Entry 5Z3G (electron microscopy, 3.65 A resolution); this record covers chains A and R of the 35 polymer chains in the assembly.

== Chain A ==
Molecule: 25S rRNA
From: Saccharomyces cerevisiae
Sequence (3396 nucleotides; row label = number of the first residue in the row):
     1 GUUUGACCUC AAAUCAGGUA GGAGUACCCG CUGAACUUAA GCAUAUCAAU AAGCGGAGGA
    61 AAAGAAACCA ACCGGGAUUG CCUUAGUAAC GGCGAGUGAA GCGGCAAAAG CUCAAAUUUG
   121 AAAUCUGGUA CCUUCGGUGC CCGAGUUGUA AUUUGGAGAG GGCAACUUUG GGGCCGUUCC
   181 UUGUCUAUGU UCCUUGGAAC AGGACGUCAU AGAGGGUGAG AAUCCCGUGU GGCGAGGAGU
   241 GCGGUUCUUU GUAAAGUGCC UUCGAAGAGU CGAGUUGUUU GGGAAUGCAG CUCUAAGUGG
   301 GUGGUAAAUU CCAUCUAAAG CUAAAUAUUG GCGAGAGACC GAUAGCGAAC AAGUACAGUG
   361 AUGGAAAGAU GAAAAGAACU UUGAAAAGAG AGUGAAAAAG UACGUGAAAU UGUUGAAAGG
   421 GAAGGGCAUU UGAUCAGACA UGGUGUUUUG UGCCCUCUGC UCCUUGUGGG UAGGGGAAUC
   481 UCGCAUUUCA CUGGGCCAGC AUCAGUUUUG GUGGCAGGAU AAAUCCAUAG GAAUGUAGCU
   541 UGCCUCGGUA AGUAUUAUAG CCUGUGGGAA UACUGCCAGC UGGGACUGAG GACUGCGACG
   601 UAAGUCAAGG AUGCUGGCAU AAUGGUUAUA UGCCGCCCGU CUUGAAACAC GGACCAAGGA
   661 GUCUAACGUC UAUGCGAGUG UUUGGGUGUA AAACCCAUAC GCGUAAUGAA AGUGAACGUA
   721 GGUUGGGGCC UCGCAAGAGG UGCACAAUCG ACCGAUCCUG AUGUCUUCGG AUGGAUUUGA
   781 GUAAGAGCAU AGCUGUUGGG ACCCGAAAGA UGGUGAACUA UGCCUGAAUA GGGUGAAGCC
   841 AGAGGAAACU CUGGUGGAGG CUCGUAGCGG UUCUGACGUG CAAAUCGAUC GUCGAAUUUG
   901 GGUAUAGGGG CGAAAGACUA AUCGAACCAU CUAGUAGCUG GUUCCUGCCG AAGUUUCCCU
   961 CAGGAUAGCA GAAGCUCGUA UCAGUUUUAU GAGGUAAAGC GAAUGAUUAG AGGUUCCGGG
  1021 GUCGAAAUGA CCUUGACCUA UUCUCAAACU UUAAAUAUGU AAGAAGUCCU UGUUACUUAA
  1081 UUGAACGUGG ACAUUUGAAU GAAGAGCUUU UAGUGGGCCA UUUUUGGUAA GCAGAACUGG
  1141 CGAUGCGGGA UGAACCGAAC GUAGAGUUAA GGUGCCGGAA UACACGCUCA UCAGACACCA
  1201 CAAAAGGUGU UAGUUCAUCU AGACAGCCGG ACGGUGGCCA UGGAAGUCGG AAUCCGCUAA
  1261 GGAGUGUGUA ACAACUCACC GGCCGAAUGA ACUAGCCCUG AAAAUGGAUG GCGCUCAAGC
  1321 GUGUUACCUA UACUCUACCG UCAGGGUUGA UAUGAUGCCC UGACGAGUAG GCAGGCGUGG
  1381 AGGUCAGUGA CGAAGCCUAG ACCGUAAGGU CGGGUCGAAC GGCCUCUAGU GCAGAUCUUG
  1441 GUGGUAGUAG CAAAUAUUCA AAUGAGAACU UUGAAGACUG AAGUGGGGAA AGGUUCCACG
  1501 UCAACAGCAG UUGGACGUGG GUUAGUCGAU CCUAAGAGAU GGGGAAGCUC CGUUUCAAAG
  1561 GCCUGAUUUU AUGCAGGCCA CCAUCGAAAG GGAAUCCGGU UAAGAUUCCG GAACCUGGAU
  1621 AUGGAUUCUU CACGGUAACG UAACUGAAUG UGGAGACGUC GGCGCGAGCC CUGGGAGGAG
  1681 UUAUCUUUUC UUCUUAACAG CUUAUCACCC CGGAAUUGGU UUAUCCGGAG AUGGGGUCUU
  1741 AUGGCUGGAA GAGGCCAGCA CCUUUGCUGG CUCCGGUGCG CUUGUGACGG CCCGUGAAAA
  1801 UCCACAGGAA GGAAUAGUUU UCAUGCCAGG UCGUACUGAU AACCGCAGCA GGUCUCCAAG
  1861 GUGAACAGCC UCUAGUUGAU AGAAUAAUGU AGAUAAGGGA AGUCGGCAAA AUAGAUCCGU
  1921 AACUUCGGGA UAAGGAUUGG CUCUAAGGGU CGGGUAGUGA GGGCCUUGGU CAGACGCAGC
  1981 GGGCGUGCUU GUGGACUGCU UGGUGGGGCU UGCUCUGCUA GGCGGACUAC UUGCGUGCCU
  2041 UGUUGUAGAC GGCCUUGGUA GGUCUCUUGU AGACCGUCGC UUGCUACAAU UAACGAUCAA
  2101 CUUAGAACUG GUACGGACAA GGGGAAUCUG ACUGUCUAAU UAAAACAUAG CAUUGCGAUG
  2161 GUCAGAAAGU GAUGUUGACG CAAUGUGAUU UCUGCCCAGU GCUCUGAAUG UCAAAGUGAA
  2221 GAAAUUCAAC CAAGCGCGGG UAAACGGCGG GAGUAACUAU GACUCUCUUA AGGUAGCCAA
  2281 AUGCCUCGUC AUCUAAUUAG UGACGCGCAU GAAUGGAUUA ACGAGAUUCC CACUGUCCCU
  2341 AUCUACUAUC UAGCGAAACC ACAGCCAAGG GAACGGGCUU GGCAGAAUCA GCGGGGAAAG
  2401 AAGACCCUGU UGAGCUUGAC UCUAGUUUGA CAUUGUGAAG AGACAUAGAG GGUGUAGAAU
  2461 AAGUGGGAGC UUCGGCGCCA GUGAAAUACC ACUACCUUUA UAGUUUCUUU ACUUAUUCAA
  2521 UGAAGCGGAG CUGGAAUUCA UUUUCCACGU UCUAGCAUUC AAGGUCCCAU UCGGGGCUGA
  2581 UCCGGGUUGA AGACAUUGUC AGGUGGGGAG UUUGGCUGGG GCGGCACAUC UGUUAAACGA
  2641 UAACGCAGAU GUCCUAAGGG GGGCUCAUGG AGAACAGAAA UCUCCAGUAG AACAAAAGGG
  2701 UAAAAGCCCC CUUGAUUUUG AUUUUCAGUG UGAAUACAAA CCAUGAAAGU GUGGCCUAUC
  2761 GAUCCUUUAG UCCCUCGGAA UUUGAGGCUA GAGGUGCCAG AAAAGUUACC ACAGGGAUAA
  2821 CUGGCUUGUG GCAGUCAAGC GUUCAUAGCG ACAUUGCUUU UUGAUUCUUC GAUGUCGGCU
  2881 CUUCCUAUCA UACCGAAGCA GAAUUCGGUA AGCGUUGGAU UGUUCACCCA CUAAUAGGGA
  2941 ACGUGAGCUG GGUUUAGACC GUCGUGAGAC AGGUUAGUUU UACCCUACUG AUGAAUGUUA
  3001 CCGCAAUAGU AAUUGAACUU AGUACGAGAG GAACAGUUCA UUCGGAUAAU UGGUUUUUGC
  3061 GGCUGUCUGA UCAGGCAUUG CCGCGAAGCU ACCAUCCGCU GGAUUAUGGC UGAACGCCUC
  3121 UAAGUCAGAA UCCAUGCUAG AACGCGGUGA UUUCUUUGCU CCACACAAUA UAGAUGGAUA
  3181 CGAAUAAGGC GUCCUUGUGG CGUCGCUGAA CCAUAGCAGG CUAGCAACGG UGCACUUGGC
  3241 GGAAAGGCCU UGGGUGCUUG CUGGCGAAUU GCAAUGUCAU UUUGCGUGGG GAUAAAUCAU
  3301 UUGUAUACGA CUUAGAUGUA CAACGGGGUA UUGUAAGCAG UAGAGUAGCC UUGUUGUUAC
  3361 GAUCUGCUGA GAUUAAGCCU UUGUUGUCUG AUUUGU
Not modelled in the structure: 305-310, 478-481, 706-719, 759-772, 816-925, 992-1058, 1064-1096, 1128-1132, 1191-1200, 1220-1287, 1301-1309, 1452-1879, 1884-2348, 2371-2377, 2383-2996, 3152-3157, 3169-3171, 3280-3283, 3339-3365, 3396

== Chain R ==
Molecule: 60S ribosomal protein L15-A
From: Saccharomyces cerevisiae S288c
UniProt: P05748 (RL15A_YEAST); numbering as in UniProt (aligned over 1-204)
Chain sequence (204 residues; each row starts with the number of its first residue):
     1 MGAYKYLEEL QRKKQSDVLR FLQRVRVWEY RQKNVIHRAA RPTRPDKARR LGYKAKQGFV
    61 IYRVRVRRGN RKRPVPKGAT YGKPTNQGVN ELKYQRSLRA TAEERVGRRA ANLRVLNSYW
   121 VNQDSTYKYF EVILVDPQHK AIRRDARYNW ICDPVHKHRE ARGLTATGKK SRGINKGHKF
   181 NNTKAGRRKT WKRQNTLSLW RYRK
Not modelled in the structure: 1, 69-96

== How chain A and chain R interact ==
Contacting residue pairs (130; chain A residue first):
  G18(A) - Asn112(R)  base contact
  G18(A) - Gln138(R)  hydrogen bond to the phosphate
  U19(A) - Asn112(R)  sugar contact
  U19(A) - Gln138(R)  sugar contact
  A20(A) - Ala111(R)  sugar contact
  C28(A) - Lys192(R)  salt bridge to the phosphate
  C29(A) - Arg162(R)  hydrogen bond to the sugar
  C29(A) - Arg172(R)  hydrogen bond to the phosphate
  C29(A) - Lys189(R)  phosphate contact
  G30(A) - Ala161(R)  sugar contact
  G30(A) - Arg172(R)  hydrogen bond to the phosphate
  C31(A) - Arg188(R)  salt bridge to the phosphate
  A49(A) - Arg187(R)  base contact
  A49(A) - Trp191(R)  hydrogen bond to the phosphate
  U50(A) - Arg188(R)  phosphate contact
  G55(A) - Arg108(R)  hydrogen bond to the sugar
  G55(A) - Ala161(R)  hydrogen bond to the base
  G56(A) - Lys157(R)  sugar contact
  G56(A) - His158(R)  phosphate contact
  G56(A) - Ala161(R)  sugar contact
  G56(A) - Arg162(R)  base contact
  A57(A) - Pro154(R)  sugar contact
  A57(A) - Val155(R)  sugar contact
  A57(A) - Lys157(R)  phosphate contact
  A57(A) - His158(R)  salt bridge to the phosphate
  A57(A) - Arg162(R)  sugar contact
  G58(A) - Pro154(R)  phosphate contact
  G58(A) - Val155(R)  sugar contact
  A62(A) - Leu164(R)  phosphate contact
  A62(A) - Arg172(R)  sugar contact
  A62(A) - Ala185(R)  hydrogen bond to the sugar
  A63(A) - Lys169(R)  salt bridge to the phosphate
  A63(A) - Arg172(R)  salt bridge to the phosphate
  A63(A) - Ile174(R)  phosphate contact
  A63(A) - Lys184(R)  hydrogen bond to the sugar
  G64(A) - Lys169(R)  salt bridge to the phosphate
  G64(A) - Ile174(R)  phosphate contact
  G64(A) - Lys176(R)  hydrogen bond to the phosphate
  A65(A) - Lys176(R)  salt bridge to the phosphate
  A66(A) - Lys176(R)  sugar contact
  C68(A) - Lys176(R)  sugar contact
  C68(A) - Gly177(R)  phosphate contact
  C69(A) - Gly177(R)  phosphate contact
  C69(A) - His178(R)  salt bridge to the phosphate
  A77(A) - Lys176(R)  hydrogen bond to the sugar
  U79(A) - Lys184(R)  phosphate contact
  G80(A) - Arg193(R)  salt bridge to the phosphate
  C81(A) - Arg193(R)  salt bridge to the phosphate
  C81(A) - Trp200(R)  phosphate contact
  C82(A) - Trp200(R)  hydrogen bond to the phosphate
  G98(A) - Asn195(R)  hydrogen bond to the phosphate
  A99(A) - Gln194(R)  phosphate contact
  A99(A) - Asn195(R)  phosphate contact
  U112(A) - Arg147(R)  phosphate contact
  C113(A) - Arg147(R)  salt bridge to the phosphate
  C113(A) - Tyr148(R)  sugar contact
  A114(A) - Arg50(R)  hydrogen bond to the base
  A114(A) - Lys54(R)  salt bridge to the phosphate
  A115(A) - Tyr4(R)  phosphate contact
  A116(A) - Gly2(R)  phosphate contact
  U117(A) - Gly2(R)  phosphate contact
  C125(A) - Ala141(R)  sugar contact
  U126(A) - Gln57(R)  sugar contact
  U126(A) - Ala141(R)  sugar contact
  U126(A) - Arg144(R)  salt bridge to the phosphate
  G127(A) - Lys140(R)  salt bridge to the phosphate
  G143(A) - Gln57(R)  base contact
  A144(A) - Gln57(R)  sugar contact
  U147(A) - Arg41(R)  hydrogen bond to the sugar
  G148(A) - Tyr4(R)  hydrogen bond to the phosphate
  G148(A) - Arg49(R)  sugar contact
  G148(A) - Ala55(R)  phosphate contact
  U149(A) - Arg49(R)  salt bridge to the phosphate
  U149(A) - Lys54(R)  phosphate contact
  U149(A) - Ala55(R)  hydrogen bond to the phosphate
  A151(A) - Arg147(R)  salt bridge to the phosphate
  A265(A) - Lys5(R)  sugar contact
  A266(A) - Lys5(R)  phosphate contact
  G267(A) - Lys47(R)  hydrogen bond to the phosphate
  G267(A) - Arg50(R)  hydrogen bond to the base
  A268(A) - Glu8(R)  phosphate contact
  A268(A) - Gln11(R)  sugar contact
  A268(A) - Arg12(R)  hydrogen bond to the base
  A268(A) - Lys14(R)  hydrogen bond to the sugar
  A268(A) - Asp46(R)  phosphate contact
  A268(A) - Lys47(R)  salt bridge to the phosphate
  A268(A) - Arg50(R)  salt bridge to the phosphate
  G269(A) - Lys14(R)  salt bridge to the phosphate
  G269(A) - Gln15(R)  base contact
  G269(A) - Arg44(R)  salt bridge to the phosphate
  G269(A) - Lys47(R)  phosphate contact
  G269(A) - Trp120(R)  base contact
  C271(A) - Lys170(R)  salt bridge to the phosphate
  G281(A) - Asn181(R)  base contact
  G282(A) - His178(R)  hydrogen bond to the base
  G282(A) - Lys179(R)  hydrogen bond to the base
  G282(A) - Phe180(R)  base contact
  G282(A) - Asn181(R)  hydrogen bond to the base
  G282(A) - Asn182(R)  hydrogen bond to the base
  U286(A) - Lys179(R)  hydrogen bond to the sugar
  G287(A) - Lys179(R)  sugar contact
  G287(A) - Phe180(R)  sugar contact
  C288(A) - Lys170(R)  salt bridge to the phosphate
  C288(A) - Ser171(R)  phosphate contact
  A289(A) - Ser97(R)  phosphate contact
  A289(A) - Ser171(R)  hydrogen bond to the phosphate
  G290(A) - Ser97(R)  phosphate contact
  G290(A) - Leu98(R)  hydrogen bond to the phosphate
  C291(A) - Arg68(R)  salt bridge to the phosphate
  C291(A) - Leu98(R)  phosphate contact
  C291(A) - Lys128(R)  salt bridge to the phosphate
  U292(A) - Arg68(R)  salt bridge to the phosphate
  U294(A) - Gln15(R)  hydrogen bond to the phosphate
  A296(A) - Lys13(R)  salt bridge to the phosphate
  G297(A) - Arg12(R)  hydrogen bond to the base
  A319(A) - Leu51(R)  sugar contact
  A319(A) - Ala166(R)  phosphate contact
  G320(A) - Trp150(R)  sugar contact
  G320(A) - Thr165(R)  phosphate contact
  G320(A) - Ala166(R)  hydrogen bond to the phosphate
  C321(A) - Trp150(R)  sugar contact
  C321(A) - Arg159(R)  salt bridge to the phosphate
  U322(A) - His156(R)  phosphate contact
  U664(A) - Arg203(R)  hydrogen bond to the phosphate
  A665(A) - Arg203(R)  salt bridge to the phosphate
  U682(A) - Tyr202(R)  base contact
  U683(A) - Trp200(R)  sugar contact
  U683(A) - Lys204(R)  salt bridge to the phosphate
  A692(A) - Arg201(R)  salt bridge to the phosphate
  A693(A) - Tyr202(R)  phosphate contact
Also at the interface, not in a pair above, chain A (83 interface residues in all): A48, A61, A67, U83, U146, A150, U270, U279, U280, C293, U302, G303, A691
Also at the interface, not in a pair above, chain R (83 interface residues in all): Pro45, Arg99, Asn117, His139, Asp145, Asp153, Thr167, Gly173, Asn175, Gly186, Ser198

== In short ==
Chain A and chain R each contribute 83 residues to their interface; the contacts include 32 hydrogen bonds and
30 salt bridges. Polar pairs include G55(A)-Ala161(R), A114(A)-Arg50(R) and G267(A)-Arg50(R).
Here chain A is 25S rRNA (Saccharomyces cerevisiae) and chain R is 60S ribosomal protein L15-A (Saccharomyces
cerevisiae S288c). Entry 5Z3G (Cryo-EM structure of a nucleolar pre-60S ribosome (Rpf1-TAP)) was determined by
electron microscopy together with 5Z1G from the same study.
